Entry 9FRG (electron microscopy, 2.41 A resolution); this record covers chains A and E of the 5 polymer chains in the assembly.

[Chain A (and E)]
Name: Gamma-aminobutyric acid receptor subunit rho-1
Source organism: Homo sapiens
Notes: chain E of this document is another copy of the same molecule, construct and numbering; everything in this record applies to it too
UniProt: P24046 (GBRR1_HUMAN); numbering as in UniProt (aligned over 1-479)
Amino-acid sequence (479 residues; row label = number of the first residue in the row):
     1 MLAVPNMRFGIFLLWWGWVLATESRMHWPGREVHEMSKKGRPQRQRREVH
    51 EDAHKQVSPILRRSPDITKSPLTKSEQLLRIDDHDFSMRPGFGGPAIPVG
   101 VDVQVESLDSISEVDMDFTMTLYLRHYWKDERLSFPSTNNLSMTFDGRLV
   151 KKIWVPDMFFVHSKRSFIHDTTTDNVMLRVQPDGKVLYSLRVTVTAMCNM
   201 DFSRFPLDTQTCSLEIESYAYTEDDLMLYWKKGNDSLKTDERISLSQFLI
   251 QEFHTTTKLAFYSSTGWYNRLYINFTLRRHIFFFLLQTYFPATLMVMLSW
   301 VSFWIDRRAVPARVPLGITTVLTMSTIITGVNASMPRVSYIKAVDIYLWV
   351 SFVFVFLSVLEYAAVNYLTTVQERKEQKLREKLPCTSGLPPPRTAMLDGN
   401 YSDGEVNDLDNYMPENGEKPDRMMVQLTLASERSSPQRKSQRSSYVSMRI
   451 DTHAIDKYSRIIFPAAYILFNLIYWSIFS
Unresolved in the structure: 1-77, 378-450
Ligand contacts:
  - (S)-amino-3-hydroxybutanoic acid (A1IFH), molecule 1: Y123, R125, M177, S189
  - (S)-amino-3-hydroxybutanoic acid (A1IFH), molecule 2: F159, E217, S218, Y219, Y262, T265, Y268
  - N-acetylglucosamine (NAG; 2-acetamido-2-deoxy-beta-D-glucopyranose): N234, H254, T255, T256
UniProt features mapped onto this chain:
  - binding site (4-aminobutanoate): R125, S189, E217
  - glycosylation (N-linked (GlcNAc...) asparagine): N140, N234, N274
From the paper describing this entry:
  - binding site for (S)-amino-3-hydroxybutanoic acid: R125, S189, E217, Y219, Y262, T265, Y268

[Chain A / chain E interface]
Contacting residue pairs (56):
  L78(A) - F92(E)  hydrophobic
  D102(A) - S264(E)
  E106(A) - H162(E)
  Y123(A) - Y219(E)
  R125(A) - S264(E)
  M143(A) - F92(E)  hydrophobic
  T144(A) - F92(E)
  T144(A) - A220(E)
  T144(A) - Y221(E)
  D146(A) - S87(E)  hydrogen bond (backbone-backbone)
  D146(A) - W154(E)
  R148(A) - K152(E)  hydrogen bond (side chain-backbone)
  H169(A) - K164(E)
  T171(A) - M158(E)
  T171(A) - F159(E)
  T171(A) - S166(E)
  T171(A) - F167(E)
  T171(A) - I168(E)
  T172(A) - M158(E)  hydrogen bond (side chain-backbone)
  T172(A) - I168(E)
  T172(A) - L190(E)
  N175(A) - F159(E)
  N175(A) - Y219(E)
  V176(A) - Y219(E)
  M177(A) - Y219(E)
  M177(A) - A220(E)  hydrophobic
  R179(A) - A220(E)  hydrogen bond (side chain-backbone)
  R179(A) - T222(E)
  R179(A) - T265(E)
  R179(A) - Y268(E)  hydrogen bond
  S189(A) - Y219(E)
  L190(A) - Y219(E)
  R191(A) - F159(E)
  R191(A) - F160(E)
  R191(A) - S163(E)  hydrogen bond (side chain-backbone)
  R191(A) - Y219(E)  hydrogen bond (backbone-side chain)
  D240(A) - H162(E)  salt bridge
  R242(A) - H162(E)
  R242(A) - M197(E)  hydrogen bond
  R242(A) - E215(E)  salt bridge
  S246(A) - R337(E)
  Q247(A) - R337(E)
  H280(A) - S339(E)
  F282(A) - V338(E)
  F282(A) - S339(E)
  F282(A) - Y340(E)
  F282(A) - I341(E)
  F283(A) - R337(E)
  L286(A) - W349(E)
  L294(A) - F352(E)  hydrophobic
  M295(A) - L322(E)  hydrophobic
  L298(A) - F356(E)  hydrophobic
  I305(A) - N366(E)
  D306(A) - N366(E)
  L316(A) - I318(E)  hydrophobic
  T323(A) - L322(E)
Interface residues without a listed pair, chain A (49 interface residues in all): Q104, Y127, F145, L149, F167, T173, K232, F284, V301, W304, A309, P311, A312, T319, R460
Interface residues without a listed pair, chain E (53 interface residues in all): D85, F86, L124, K151, I153, D157, V161, V192, Y262, V310, P311, V314, V321, N332, P336, L360, A363, Y367, T370

[Overview]
49 residues of chain A and 53 residues of chain E are in contact, with 8 hydrogen bonds and 2 salt bridges.
Polar pairs include D240(A)-H162(E), R242(A)-E215(E) and R148(A)-K152(E). Bound to chain A:
N-acetylglucosamine and (S)-amino-3-hydroxybutanoic acid. The paper reports a binding site for
(S)-amino-3-hydroxybutanoic acid at R125(A), S189(A) and E217(A) among others.
Both chains are Gamma-aminobutyric acid receptor subunit rho-1 (Homo sapiens). Entry 9FRG (CryoEM structure of
human rho1 GABAA receptor in complex with (S)-GABOB in the desensitized state) was determined by electron
microscopy (same publication as 9FRB, 9FRE, 9FRF, 9FRH and 9FRI).
